7U1A - chains B and C of the 11 polymer chains in the assembly; structure by electron microscopy, 3.30 A resolution.

[Chain B]
Molecule: Replication factor C subunit 4
Organism: Saccharomyces cerevisiae
UniProtKB: P40339 (RFC4_YEAST); residues 1-323 here = UniProt positions 1-323
Amino-acid sequence (323 residues; numbered 1 to 323; the number before each row is that of its first residue):
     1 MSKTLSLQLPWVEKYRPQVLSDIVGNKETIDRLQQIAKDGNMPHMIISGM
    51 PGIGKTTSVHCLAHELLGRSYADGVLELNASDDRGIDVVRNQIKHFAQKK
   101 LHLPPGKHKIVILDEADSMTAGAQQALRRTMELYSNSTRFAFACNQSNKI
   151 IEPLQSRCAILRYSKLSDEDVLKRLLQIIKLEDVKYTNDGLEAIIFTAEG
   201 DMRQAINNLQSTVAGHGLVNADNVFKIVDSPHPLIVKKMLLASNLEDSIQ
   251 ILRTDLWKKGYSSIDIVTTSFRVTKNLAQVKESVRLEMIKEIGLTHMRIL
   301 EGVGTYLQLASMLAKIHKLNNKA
Disordered / not traced: 1-3, 323
Metal / ion sites: Mg2+: Thr56 (together with ADP)
Small-molecule neighbours:
  - ADP (adenosine-5'-diphosphate): Val12, Glu13, Tyr15, Arg16, Pro17, Asp22, Ile23, Val24, Gly25, Met50, Pro51, Gly52, Ile53, Gly54, Lys55, Thr56, Thr57, Leu166, Arg174, Met202, Arg203, Ile206
  - ATP-gamma-S (AGS; phosphothiophosphoric acid-adenylate ester): Arg128, Glu132, Pro153, Arg157
Swiss-Prot annotation at these positions:
  - binding site (ATP): Val12, Val24, Gly49 to Thr57, Asn145, Arg203

[Chain C]
Molecule: Replication factor C subunit 3
Organism: Saccharomyces cerevisiae
UniProtKB: P38629 (RFC3_YEAST); residue numbers follow UniProt; this construct covers 1-340
Amino-acid sequence (340 residues; numbered 1 to 340; the number before each row is that of its first residue):
     1 MSTSTEKRSKENLPWVEKYRPETLDEVYGQNEVITTVRKFVDEGKLPHLL
    51 FYGPPGTGKTSTIVALAREIYGKNYSNMVLELNASDDRGIDVVRNQIKDF
   101 ASTRQIFSKGFKLIILDEADAMTNAAQNALRRVIERYTKNTRFCVLANYA
   151 HKLTPALLSRCTRFRFQPLPQEAIERRIANVLVHEKLKLSPNAEKALIEL
   201 SNGDMRRVLNVLQSCKATLDNPDEDEISDDVIYECCGAPRPSDLKAVLKS
   251 ILEDDWGTAHYTLNKVRSAKGLALIDLIEGIVKILEDYELQNEETRVHLL
   301 TKLADIEYSISKGGNDQIQGSAVIGAIKASFENETVKANV
Disordered / not traced: 1-8, 336-340
Metal / ion sites: Mg2+: Thr60 (together with ATP-gamma-S)
Small-molecule neighbours: ATP-gamma-S (AGS; phosphothiophosphoric acid-adenylate ester): Val16, Tyr19, Arg20, Pro21, Glu26, Val27, Tyr28, Gly29, Gln30, Pro54, Pro55, Gly56, Thr57, Gly58, Lys59, Thr60, Ser61, Glu118, Asn148, Leu169, Arg177, Met205, Arg206, Leu209
Swiss-Prot annotation at these positions:
  - binding site (ATP): Val16 to Tyr19, Arg20, Tyr28, Gly53 to Ser61, Asn148, Arg206
  - modified residue: Ser2 (N-acetylserine)

[Chain B / chain C interface]
Contacting residue pairs - 89 pairs, chain B then chain C:
  Thr4(B) - Val41(C)
  Leu5(B) - Gly110(C)
  Leu7(B) - Gly44(C)
  Leu7(B) - Phe111(C)  hydrophobic
  Leu7(B) - Arg142(C)
  Gln8(B) - Lys45(C)
  Leu9(B) - Lys139(C)
  Pro10(B) - Arg142(C)
  Glu13(B) - Thr138(C)
  Arg16(B) - Glu135(C)  salt bridge
  Pro51(B) - Ala156(C)  hydrophobic
  His60(B) - Arg132(C)
  Glu77(B) - Arg132(C)  salt bridge
  Asn79(B) - Ala129(C)  hydrogen bond (side chain-backbone)
  Asn79(B) - Arg132(C)
  Ser81(B) - Ile90(C)
  Ser81(B) - Arg94(C)
  Ser81(B) - Asn128(C)  hydrogen bond (side chain-backbone)
  Ser81(B) - Ala129(C)  hydrogen bond (side chain-backbone)
  Asp82(B) - Arg94(C)  hydrogen bond (backbone-side chain)
  Asp82(B) - Lys98(C)
  Arg84(B) - Ile90(C)
  Arg84(B) - Ala125(C)
  Asp114(B) - Arg132(C)  salt bridge
  Glu115(B) - Arg131(C)  salt bridge
  Glu115(B) - Arg132(C)
  Asp117(B) - Arg131(C)  salt bridge
  Ser118(B) - Asn128(C)
  Asn145(B) - Arg131(C)
  Asp201(B) - Ser159(C)
  Arg203(B) - Glu135(C)  salt bridge
  Arg203(B) - Ser159(C)
  Arg203(B) - Arg160(C)
  Gln204(B) - Ser159(C)
  Gln204(B) - Arg163(C)
  Asn207(B) - Arg160(C)
  Ser211(B) - Phe40(C)
  Ser211(B) - Thr162(C)
  Ala214(B) - Lys39(C)  hydrogen bond (backbone-side chain)
  Ala214(B) - Phe40(C)
  Ala214(B) - Lys45(C)
  Gly215(B) - Lys39(C)  hydrogen bond (backbone-side chain)
  Gly215(B) - Phe40(C)
  Asp229(B) - Arg165(C)  salt bridge
  Asn244(B) - Glu293(C)
  Leu245(B) - Glu293(C)  hydrogen bond (backbone-side chain)
  Leu245(B) - Val297(C)  hydrophobic
  Glu246(B) - Arg296(C)  salt bridge
  Ile249(B) - Arg296(C)
  Ile249(B) - Leu300(C)  hydrophobic
  Arg253(B) - Glu286(C)  salt bridge
  Lys258(B) - Pro168(C)
  Lys259(B) - Arg165(C)  hydrogen bond (backbone-side chain)
  Lys259(B) - Pro168(C)
  Gly260(B) - Pro54(C)
  Gly260(B) - Pro168(C)
  Tyr261(B) - Tyr52(C)
  Ser262(B) - Tyr52(C)
  Ser262(B) - Tyr149(C)
  Ile264(B) - Tyr149(C)  hydrophobic
  Ile264(B) - His151(C)
  Asp265(B) - Tyr52(C)  hydrogen bond
  Asp265(B) - Tyr149(C)
  Asp265(B) - Ala150(C)  hydrogen bond (side chain-backbone)
  Asp265(B) - His151(C)  salt bridge
  Arg298(B) - Asp305(C)  salt bridge
  Arg298(B) - Tyr308(C)
  Glu301(B) - Tyr308(C)  hydrogen bond
  Glu301(B) - Lys312(C)  salt bridge
  Val303(B) - Tyr308(C)  hydrophobic
  Val303(B) - Ser311(C)
  Thr305(B) - Glu279(C)
  Thr305(B) - Glu307(C)  hydrogen bond
  Tyr306(B) - Glu286(C)  hydrogen bond
  Leu307(B) - Val282(C)  hydrophobic
  Leu307(B) - Leu303(C)
  Leu307(B) - Ala304(C)
  Leu307(B) - Glu307(C)
  Gln308(B) - Ala304(C)  hydrogen bond (side chain-backbone)
  Gln308(B) - Glu307(C)  hydrogen bond
  Ala310(B) - Leu300(C)
  Ser311(B) - Leu300(C)
  Ser311(B) - Ala304(C)
  Ala314(B) - Val297(C)
  Ala314(B) - Leu300(C)  hydrophobic
  Lys315(B) - Thr301(C)
  Lys315(B) - Asp305(C)  salt bridge
  Lys318(B) - Val297(C)
  Asn321(B) - Glu293(C)  hydrogen bond
Interface residues without a listed pair, chain B (59 interface residues in all): Ser6, Thr56, His216, Ile227, Thr268, His317
Interface residues without a listed pair, chain C (53 interface residues in all): Thr36, Lys109, Asn148, Leu158, Phe166, Gln167, Ile278

[Summary]
Chain B and chain C form an interface of 59 and 53 residues respectively, with 16 hydrogen bonds and 13 salt
bridges. Polar contacts include Arg16(B)-Glu135(C), Glu77(B)-Arg132(C) and Asp114(B)-Arg132(C). Ligands of
chain B: ATP-gamma-S and ADP. Chain C binds ATP-gamma-S.
Chain B is Replication factor C subunit 4 and chain C is Replication factor C subunit 3, both from
Saccharomyces cerevisiae; the structure, RFC:PCNA bound to dsDNA with a ssDNA gap of six nucleotides, was
determined by electron microscopy, deposited together with 7U19 and 7U1P.
